7WNR - chains B and C of the 4 polymer chains in the assembly; structure by solution NMR.

Chain B (and C):
Molecule: Antitoxin MazE6
Source organism: Mycobacterium tuberculosis H37Rv
Notes: chain C of this document is another copy of the same molecule, construct and numbering; everything in this record applies to it too
Reference sequence: P9WJ87 (MAZE6_MYCTU); residues 4-52 here correspond to UniProt positions 1-49 (UniProt number = residue number - 3)
Chain sequence (52 residues; numbered 1 to 52; the number before each row is that of its first residue):
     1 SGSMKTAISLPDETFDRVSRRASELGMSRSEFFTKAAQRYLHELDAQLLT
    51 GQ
Unresolved in the structure: 1-3
Construct notes: expression tag (1-3)
Reported in the primary citation:
  - self-association interface (contacts with another copy of this molecule); pairs are residue here / residue on that copy: Phe-32/Tyr-40 (pi stacking), Phe-33/Phe-32 (pi stacking), Phe-33/Phe-33 (pi stacking)

Interface between chain B and chain C:
Residue-residue contacts (59):
  Met-4(B) / Leu-10(C)
  Met-4(B) / Pro-11(C)
  Met-4(B) / Phe-15(C)
  Lys-5(B) / Ile-8(C)
  Thr-6(B) / Thr-6(C)
  Thr-6(B) / Ala-7(C)
  Thr-6(B) / Ile-8(C)
  Thr-6(B) / Phe-15(C)
  Thr-6(B) / Arg-29(C)
  Ala-7(B) / Lys-5(C)
  Ala-7(B) / Thr-6(C)
  Ala-7(B) / Arg-29(C)
  Ile-8(B) / Lys-5(C)
  Ile-8(B) / Thr-6(C)
  Ile-8(B) / Arg-29(C)
  Ile-8(B) / Ser-30(C)
  Ile-8(B) / Phe-33(C)
  Leu-10(B) / Met-4(C)
  Leu-10(B) / Thr-6(C)
  Leu-10(B) / Phe-33(C)
  Leu-10(B) / Thr-34(C)
  Asp-12(B) / Met-4(C)
  Phe-15(B) / Met-4(C)
  Phe-15(B) / Lys-5(C)
  Phe-15(B) / Thr-6(C)
  Val-18(B) / Phe-33(C)
  Arg-21(B) / Ala-37(C)
  Arg-21(B) / Tyr-40(C)
  Arg-21(B) / Leu-41(C)
  Leu-25(B) / Tyr-40(C)
  Arg-29(B) / Ala-7(C)
  Arg-29(B) / Ile-8(C)
  Ser-30(B) / Ile-8(C)
  Ser-30(B) / Ser-9(C)
  Ser-30(B) / Leu-10(C)
  Phe-32(B) / Tyr-40(C)
  Phe-33(B) / Ile-8(C)
  Phe-33(B) / Leu-10(C)
  Phe-33(B) / Val-18(C)
  Phe-33(B) / Phe-32(C)
  Phe-33(B) / Phe-33(C)
  Thr-34(B) / Leu-10(C)
  Thr-34(B) / Thr-14(C)
  Ala-37(B) / Arg-21(C)
  Arg-39(B) / Tyr-40(C)
  Arg-39(B) / Glu-43(C)
  Arg-39(B) / Gln-47(C)
  Tyr-40(B) / Leu-25(C)
  Tyr-40(B) / Phe-32(C)
  Tyr-40(B) / Lys-35(C)
  Tyr-40(B) / Ala-36(C)
  Tyr-40(B) / Arg-39(C)
  Leu-41(B) / Arg-21(C)
  His-42(B) / Glu-43(C)
  Glu-43(B) / Arg-39(C)
  Glu-43(B) / His-42(C)
  Glu-43(B) / Glu-43(C)
  Leu-44(B) / Leu-25(C)
  Leu-44(B) / Arg-39(C)
Also at the interface, not in a pair above, chain B (27 interface residues in all): Ser-9, Pro-11, Ala-36, Gln-47

Overview:
The chain B/chain C interface involves 27 residues from each chain. From the paper: a self-association
interface involving Phe-32(B) and Phe-33(B).
Both chains are Antitoxin MazE6 (Mycobacterium tuberculosis H37Rv). Entry 7WNR (Data-driven HADDOCK model of
mycobacterial nMazE6-operator DNA complex) was determined by solution NMR.
